PDB entry 2YP6 | X-ray diffraction, 1.77 A resolution | chain A

Chain A:
Protein: Thioredoxin family protein
Source organism: Streptococcus pneumoniae TIGR4
Reference sequence: Q97R36 (Q97R36_STRPN); residues 1-185 here = UniProt positions 1-185
Chain sequence (185 residues; each row starts with the number of its first residue):
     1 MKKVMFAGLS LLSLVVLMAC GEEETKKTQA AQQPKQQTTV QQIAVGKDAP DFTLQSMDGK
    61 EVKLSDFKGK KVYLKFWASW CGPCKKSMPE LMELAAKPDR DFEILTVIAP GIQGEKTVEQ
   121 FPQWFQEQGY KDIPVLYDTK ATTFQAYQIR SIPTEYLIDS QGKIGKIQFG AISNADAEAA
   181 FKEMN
Not modelled in the structure: 1-42
Cystine bridges: Cys81-Cys84
Small-molecule neighbours:
  - 3-Cyclohexyl-1-Propylphosphocholine (C6W): Trp80, Ala109, Ile112, Gln113, Gly114, Phe144
  - malonate ion (MLI), molecule 1: Pro83, Ser151, Ile152, Pro153, Gly170, Ala171
  - malonate ion (MLI), molecule 2: Arg100, Phe102, Glu103, Ile104, Asp132, Pro134
From the paper describing this entry:
  - catalytic residues: Cys81, Cys84 (proposed by the authors, not directly observed)
  - binding site for 3-Cyclohexyl-1-Propylphosphocholine: Trp80, Ala109, Ile112, Gln113, Phe144

Overview:
Bound to chain A: 3-Cyclohexyl-1-Propylphosphocholine and malonate ion. From the paper: catalytic residues
Cys81 and Cys84; a binding site for 3-Cyclohexyl-1-Propylphosphocholine at Trp80, Ala109 and Ile112 among
others.
Chain A is Thioredoxin family protein (Streptococcus pneumoniae TIGR4); the structure, Crystal structure of
the pneumoccocal exposed lipoprotein thioredoxin sp_1000 (Etrx2) from Streptococcus pneumoniae strain TIGR4 in
..., was determined by X-ray diffraction, deposited together with 4HQS and 4HQZ.
